PDB entry 6BD3 | X-ray diffraction, 2.28 A resolution | chains A and B

Chain A (and B):
Molecule: Acetolactate synthase catalytic subunit, mitochondrial
From: Saccharomyces cerevisiae
Notes: EC 2.2.1.6; chain B of this document is another copy of the same molecule, construct and numbering; everything in this record applies to it too
UniProt: P07342 (ILVB_YEAST); residue numbers follow UniProt; this construct covers 58-687
Sequence (677 residues; row label = number of the first residue in the row):
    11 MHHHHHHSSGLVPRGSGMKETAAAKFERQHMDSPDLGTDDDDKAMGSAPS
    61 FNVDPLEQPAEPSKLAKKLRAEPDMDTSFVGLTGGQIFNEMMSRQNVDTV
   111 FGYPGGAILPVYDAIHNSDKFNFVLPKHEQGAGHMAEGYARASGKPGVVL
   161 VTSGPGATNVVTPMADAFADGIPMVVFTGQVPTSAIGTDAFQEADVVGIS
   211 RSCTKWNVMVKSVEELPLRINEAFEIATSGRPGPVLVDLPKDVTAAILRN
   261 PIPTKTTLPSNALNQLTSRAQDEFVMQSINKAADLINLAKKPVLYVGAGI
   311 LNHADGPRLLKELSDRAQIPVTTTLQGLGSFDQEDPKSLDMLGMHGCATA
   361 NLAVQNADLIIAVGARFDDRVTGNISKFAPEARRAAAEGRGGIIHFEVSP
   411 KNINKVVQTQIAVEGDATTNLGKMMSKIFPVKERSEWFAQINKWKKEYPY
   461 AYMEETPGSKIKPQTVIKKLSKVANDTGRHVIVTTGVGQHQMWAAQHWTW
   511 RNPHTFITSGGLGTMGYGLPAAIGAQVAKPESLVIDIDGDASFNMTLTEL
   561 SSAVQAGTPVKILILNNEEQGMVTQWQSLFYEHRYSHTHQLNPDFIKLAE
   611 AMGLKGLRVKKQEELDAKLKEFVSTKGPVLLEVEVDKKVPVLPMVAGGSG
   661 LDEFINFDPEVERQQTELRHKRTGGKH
Unresolved in the structure: 11-82, 271-281, 579-595, 649-687 (chain B: 11-83, 271-274, 591-594, 650-687)
Differences from the reference sequence: expression tag (11-57)
Bound ions: K+: Q343, Q506, W508; Mg2+: D550, N577 (together with thiamine diphosphate)
Residues lining bound ligands:
  - carbon dioxide (CO2): G115, G116, Q202
  - FAD (flavin-adenine dinucleotide): D180, G240, R241, P242, G307, A308, G309, N312, T333, T334, L335, Q336, G337, M351, L352, G353, M354, H355, G356, G374, A375, R376, D378, R380, V381, F406, E407, V408, S409, N412, G425, D426, A427, M502, G520
  - 2-acetyl-thiamine diphosphate: Y113, P114, G115, E139, T162, P165, G166, N169, F201, Q202
  - oxygen molecule (OXY), molecule 1: G115, G116, A117, T162, S163, Q202
  - oxygen molecule (OXY), molecule 2: A551, N554, Q600, N602
  - oxygen molecule (OXY), molecule 3: A551, T598, Q600
  - thiamine diphosphate (TPP): V497, G498, Q499, H500, G523, M525, G549, D550, A551, S552, M555, N577
Curated features (UniProtKB/Swiss-Prot):
  - binding site (thiamine diphosphate): E139
  - binding site (FAD): R241
  - binding site (Mg(2+)): D550, N577, E579

How chain A and chain B interact:
Contacting residue pairs (99):
  Y113(A) - M525(B)
  Y113(A) - A551(B)
  Y113(A) - M555(B)
  Y113(A) - M582(B)  hydrogen bond
  P114(A) - M582(B)  hydrophobic
  P114(A) - V583(B)  hydrophobic
  L119(A) - V583(B)  hydrophobic
  Y122(A) - V583(B)  hydrophobic
  Y122(A) - H597(B)
  Y122(A) - T598(B)  hydrogen bond
  D123(A) - V583(B)
  D123(A) - H597(B)  salt bridge
  H126(A) - H597(B)  hydrogen bond
  H126(A) - T598(B)  hydrogen bond
  N127(A) - Q585(B)
  N127(A) - H597(B)
  L135(A) - Q600(B)
  K137(A) - N554(B)
  K137(A) - M555(B)
  K137(A) - Q600(B)
  K137(A) - L601(B)  hydrogen bond (side chain-backbone)
  H138(A) - Q140(B)  hydrogen bond
  H138(A) - M555(B)
  E139(A) - M555(B)
  Q140(A) - H138(B)  hydrogen bond
  Q140(A) - N169(B)
  G164(A) - L522(B)
  P165(A) - L522(B)
  P165(A) - G523(B)
  P165(A) - T524(B)
  T168(A) - T172(B)  hydrogen bond
  N169(A) - T172(B)  hydrogen bond
  T172(A) - T168(B)  hydrogen bond
  T172(A) - N169(B)  hydrogen bond
  D199(A) - R376(B)
  A200(A) - D379(B)
  F201(A) - D379(B)  hydrogen bond (backbone-side chain)
  F201(A) - G520(B)
  F201(A) - G521(B)
  Q202(A) - G521(B)  hydrogen bond (backbone-backbone)
  Q202(A) - L522(B)  hydrogen bond (side chain-backbone)
  Q202(A) - G523(B)
  D205(A) - S212(B)
  I209(A) - I209(B)
  I209(A) - S212(B)
  S212(A) - D205(B)
  S212(A) - I209(B)
  K415(A) - D199(B)  salt bridge
  G520(A) - F201(B)
  G521(A) - F201(B)
  G521(A) - Q202(B)  hydrogen bond (backbone-backbone)
  L522(A) - G164(B)
  L522(A) - P165(B)
  L522(A) - Q202(B)
  G523(A) - P165(B)
  G523(A) - Q202(B)
  T524(A) - P165(B)
  M525(A) - Y113(B)
  A551(A) - Y113(B)
  N554(A) - K137(B)
  N554(A) - T558(B)  hydrogen bond (backbone-side chain)
  M555(A) - Y113(B)  hydrophobic
  M555(A) - K137(B)
  M555(A) - H138(B)
  M555(A) - E139(B)
  L557(A) - L557(B)  hydrophobic
  L557(A) - T558(B)
  L557(A) - M612(B)  hydrophobic
  T558(A) - N554(B)  hydrogen bond (side chain-backbone)
  T558(A) - L557(B)
  S561(A) - L601(B)
  V564(A) - L601(B)  hydrophobic
  Q565(A) - H599(B)  hydrogen bond (side chain-backbone)
  Q565(A) - Q600(B)
  Q565(A) - L601(B)  hydrogen bond (side chain-backbone)
  H597(A) - H126(B)
  T598(A) - Y122(B)  hydrogen bond
  H599(A) - Q565(B)  hydrogen bond (backbone-side chain)
  Q600(A) - Y113(B)
  Q600(A) - L135(B)
  Q600(A) - P136(B)  hydrogen bond (side chain-backbone)
  Q600(A) - K137(B)
  Q600(A) - Q565(B)  hydrogen bond
  L601(A) - K137(B)  hydrogen bond (backbone-side chain)
  L601(A) - S561(B)
  L601(A) - V564(B)  hydrophobic
  L601(A) - Q565(B)  hydrogen bond (backbone-side chain)
  P603(A) - A611(B)
  P603(A) - M612(B)  hydrophobic
  D604(A) - A611(B)  hydrogen bond (backbone-backbone)
  K607(A) - A611(B)
  L608(A) - L608(B)  hydrophobic
  L608(A) - A611(B)
  A611(A) - P603(B)
  A611(A) - D604(B)  hydrogen bond (backbone-backbone)
  A611(A) - K607(B)
  A611(A) - L608(B)
  M612(A) - L557(B)  hydrophobic
  M612(A) - P603(B)  hydrophobic
Also at the interface, not in a pair above, chain A (54 interface residues in all): V171, A175, E203, G208
Also at the interface, not in a pair above, chain B (55 interface residues in all): V171, A175, A200, G208, R380

Summary:
Chain A and chain B form an interface of 54 and 55 residues respectively, with 27 hydrogen bonds and 2 salt
bridges. Among the polar pairs are D123(A)-H597(B), K415(A)-D199(B) and Y113(A)-M582(B).
Both chains are Acetolactate synthase catalytic subunit, mitochondrial (Saccharomyces cerevisiae). Entry 6BD3
(Saccharomyces cerevisiae acetohydroxyacid synthase) was determined by X-ray diffraction (same publication as
6BD9).
